7XRK - chains A and B of the 6 polymer chains in the assembly; structure by X-ray diffraction, 2.30 A resolution.

[Chain A]
Name: Diol dehydrase alpha subunit
Source organism: Klebsiella oxytoca
Notes: EC 4.2.1.28
Reference sequence: Q59470 (Q59470_KLEOX); numbering as in UniProt (aligned over 1-554)
Chain sequence (554 residues; row label = number of the first residue in the row):
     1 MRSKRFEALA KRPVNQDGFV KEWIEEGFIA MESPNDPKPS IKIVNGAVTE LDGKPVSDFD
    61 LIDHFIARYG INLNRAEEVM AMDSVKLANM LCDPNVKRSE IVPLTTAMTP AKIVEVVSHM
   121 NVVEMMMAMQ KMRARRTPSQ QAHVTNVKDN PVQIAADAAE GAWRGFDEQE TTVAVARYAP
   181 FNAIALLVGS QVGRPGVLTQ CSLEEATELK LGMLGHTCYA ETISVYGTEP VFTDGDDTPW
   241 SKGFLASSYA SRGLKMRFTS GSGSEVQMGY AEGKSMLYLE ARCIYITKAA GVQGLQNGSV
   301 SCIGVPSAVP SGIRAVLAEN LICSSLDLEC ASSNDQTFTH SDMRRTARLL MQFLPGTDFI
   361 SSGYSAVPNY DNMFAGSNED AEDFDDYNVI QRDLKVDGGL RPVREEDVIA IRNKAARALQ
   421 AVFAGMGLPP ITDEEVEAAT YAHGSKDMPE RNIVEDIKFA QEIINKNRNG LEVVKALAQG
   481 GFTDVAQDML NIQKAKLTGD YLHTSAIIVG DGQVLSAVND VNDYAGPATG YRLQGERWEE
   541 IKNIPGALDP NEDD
Not modelled in the structure: 1, 554
Sequence notes: conflict Asp553 (Ile in Q59470)
Ion coordination: Ca2+: Gln141, Glu170, Glu221, Gln296, Ser362; K+: Gly261, Ser264, Glu265, Glu280
Ligand contacts:
  - cobalamin (B12): Glu205, Ser224, Tyr226, Asp234, Gly235, Ser264, Gln267, Met268, Ser301, Cys302, Ala375
  - FWK ((2R,3R,4S,5R)-2-(6-aminopurin-9-yl)-5-ethyl-oxolane-3,4-diol): Thr222, Ser224, Val225, Tyr226, Thr259, Ser260, Gly261, Ser264, Ser299, Val300, Ser301, Cys302

[Chain B]
Name: Diol dehydrase beta subunit
Source organism: Klebsiella oxytoca
Notes: EC 4.2.1.28
Reference sequence: Q59471 (Q59471_KLEOX); residues 46-224 here = UniProt positions 46-224
Chain sequence (200 residues; numbered 25 to 224; the number before each row is that of its first residue):
    25 MSSHHHHHHS AALEVLFQGP GGFLTEVGEA RQGTQQDEVI IAVGPAFGLA QTVNIVGIPH
    85 KSILREVIAG IEEEGIKARV IRCFKSSDVA FVAVEGNRLS GSGISIGIQS KGTTVIHQQG
   145 LPPLSNLELF PQAPLLTLET YRQIGKNAAR YAKRESPQPV PTLNDQMARP KYQAKSAILH
   205 IKETKYVVTG KNPQELRVAL
Not modelled in the structure: 25-45, 224
Sequence notes: expression tag (25-45)
Ligand contacts: cobalamin (B12): Asp112, Val113, Ala114, Lys135, Thr137, Leu148, Asn150, Leu153, Phe154, Pro155, Gln156, Ala157, Pro158, Arg193, Tyr196, Gln197, Ser200

[Interface between chain A and chain B]
Residue-residue contacts (41):
  Gln16(A) - Lys195(B)
  Gly18(A) - Lys195(B)
  Val20(A) - Ala198(B)  hydrophobic
  Val20(A) - Ile202(B)  hydrophobic
  Trp23(A) - Ile205(B)  hydrophobic
  Glu26(A) - Ile205(B)
  Glu26(A) - Lys209(B)  salt bridge
  Phe28(A) - Ala198(B)
  Phe28(A) - Ala201(B)  hydrophobic
  Phe28(A) - Ile202(B)  hydrophobic
  Asp234(A) - Phe115(B)
  Asp234(A) - Leu148(B)
  Gly235(A) - Leu148(B)
  Asp236(A) - Leu148(B)
  Val266(A) - Ala201(B)
  Val266(A) - Ile205(B)
  Gln267(A) - Gln197(B)  hydrogen bond
  Gln267(A) - Ala201(B)
  Gln267(A) - His204(B)
  Met268(A) - His204(B)  hydrogen bond (backbone-side chain)
  Gly269(A) - His204(B)
  Gly269(A) - Ile205(B)
  Tyr270(A) - Thr208(B)
  Ser301(A) - Arg193(B)
  Ser301(A) - Gln197(B)  hydrogen bond (backbone-side chain)
  Cys302(A) - Gln197(B)
  Ile303(A) - Arg193(B)
  Gly304(A) - Gln197(B)  hydrogen bond (backbone-side chain)
  Gly304(A) - Ala198(B)
  Ala308(A) - Ala198(B)  hydrophobic
  Gln336(A) - Arg193(B)
  Thr337(A) - Gln190(B)
  Thr337(A) - Arg193(B)  hydrogen bond (backbone-side chain)
  Thr337(A) - Pro194(B)
  Phe338(A) - Pro194(B)
  Thr339(A) - Met191(B)
  His340(A) - Met191(B)
  Asn369(A) - Gln190(B)  hydrogen bond (backbone-side chain)
  Asn372(A) - Gln190(B)
  Ala375(A) - Gln190(B)
  Gly376(A) - Gln190(B)
Interface residues without a listed pair, chain A (30 interface residues in all): Val305, Tyr370
Interface residues without a listed pair, chain B (17 interface residues in all): Ser111, Lys206

[Overview]
Chain A and chain B form an interface of 30 and 17 residues respectively; the contacts include 6 hydrogen
bonds and 1 salt bridge. Among the polar pairs are Glu26(A)-Lys209(B), Gln267(A)-Gln197(B) and
Met268(A)-His204(B). Cobalamin is bound between chain A and chain B.
Chain A is Diol dehydrase alpha subunit and chain B is Diol dehydrase beta subunit, both from Klebsiella
oxytoca; the structure, Diol dehydratase complexed with AdoMeCbl, was determined by X-ray diffraction (same
publication as 7XRL, 7XRM and 7XRN).
